Entry 4ZVO (X-ray diffraction, 2.85 A resolution); this record covers chains A and C of the 6 polymer chains in the assembly.

== Chain A ==
Name: Caspase-7
Source organism: Homo sapiens
Notes: EC 3.4.22.60
UniProtKB: P55210 (CASP7_HUMAN); residues 1-198 here = UniProt positions 1-198
Amino-acid sequence (198 residues; numbered 1 to 198; the number before each row is that of its first residue):
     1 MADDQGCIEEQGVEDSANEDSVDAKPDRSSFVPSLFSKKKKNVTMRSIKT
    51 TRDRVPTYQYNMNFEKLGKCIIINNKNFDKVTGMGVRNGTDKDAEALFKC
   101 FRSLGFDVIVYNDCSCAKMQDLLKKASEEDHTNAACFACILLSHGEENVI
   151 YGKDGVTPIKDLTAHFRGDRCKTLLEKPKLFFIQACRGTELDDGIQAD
Disordered / not traced: 1-57, 197-198
Swiss-Prot annotation at these positions:
  - region: K38 to K41 (Exosite), K76 to R87 (Loop L1), R187 to Q196 (Loop L2)
  - active site: H144, C186
  - site: F36, S37 (Cleavage), M45, R46 (Cleavage), S47, I48 (Cleavage), R187 (Involved in allosteric regulation)
  - modified residue: A2 (N-acetylalanine), S30 (Phosphoserine), S37 (Phosphoserine), T173 (Phosphothreonine)
  - mutagenesis: D23 (D23A: Abolished cleavage at the N-terminus, leading to impaired activation and thiol protease activity. In P7-D2A mutant ...), S30 (S30A: Abolished phosphorylation by PAK2; when associated with A-173 and A-239; S30E: Mimics phosphorylation; does not affect thiol protease activity), K38 to K41 (Decreased ability to cleave PARP1 and PTGES3; Decreased ability to cleave PARP1), K39 to K40 (Does not affect ability to cleave PARP1; Decreased ability to cleave PARP1. Decreased RNA-binding), K39 (K39E: Decreased ability to cleave PARP1), T173 (T173A: Abolished phosphorylation by PAK2; when associated with A-30 and A-239), C186 (C186A: Abolished thiol protease activity), R187 (R187K: Does not significantly affect thiol protease catalytic efficiency; R187M/A/G: Reduced thiol protease catalytic efficiency; R187W/N: Strongly reduced thiol protease catalytic efficiency), D192 (D192A: Strongly reduced thiol protease activity), D198 (D198A: Strongly reduced cleavage and activation by initiator caspases. Abolished cleavage and activation by initiator caspases; when associated with A-206. In P7-D2A mutant ...)

== Chain C ==
Name: Caspase-7
Source organism: Homo sapiens
Notes: EC 3.4.22.60
UniProtKB: P55210 (CASP7_HUMAN); residues 301-498 here correspond to UniProt positions 1-198 (UniProt number = residue number - 300)
Amino-acid sequence (198 residues; row label = number of the first residue in the row):
   301 MADDQGCIEEQGVEDSANEDSVDAKPDRSSFVPSLFSKKKKNVTMRSIKT
   351 TRDRVPTYQYNMNFEKLGKCIIINNKNFDKVTGMGVRNGTDKDAEALFKC
   401 FRSLGFDVIVYNDCSCAKMQDLLKKASEEDHTNAACFACILLSHGEENVI
   451 YGKDGVTPIKDLTAHFRGDRCKTLLEKPKLFFIQACRGTELDDGIQAD
Disordered / not traced: 301-356, 497-498
Swiss-Prot annotation at these positions:
  - region: K338 to K341 (Exosite), K376 to R387 (Loop L1), R487 to Q496 (Loop L2)
  - active site: H444, C486
  - site: F336, S337 (Cleavage), M345, R346 (Cleavage), S347, I348 (Cleavage), R487 (Involved in allosteric regulation)
  - modified residue: A302 (N-acetylalanine), S330 (Phosphoserine), S337 (Phosphoserine), T473 (Phosphothreonine)

== How chain A and chain C interact ==
Contacting residue pairs (9; chain A residue first):
  G168(A) with I495(C)
  D169(A) with I495(C)
  K172(A) with I495(C)
  L175(A) with I495(C), hydrophobic
  E190(A) with K460(C), salt bridge
  I195(A) with G468(C); K472(C); L475(C), hydrophobic
  Q196(A) with L475(C)
Interface residues without a listed pair, chain C (7 interface residues in all): D469, Q496

== Summary ==
Chain A and chain C each contribute 7 residues to their interface, with 1 salt bridge. The salt-bridged pair
is E190(A)-K460(C). From UniProt: active-site residues H144(A) and C186(A) and 14 mutagenesis sites on chain
A; active-site residues H444(C) and C486(C) on chain C.
Chain A and chain C are both Caspase-7 (Homo sapiens); the structure, Caspase-7 Variant 4 (V4) with
reprogrammed substrate specificity due to Y230V/W232Y/S234V/Q276D substitutions bound to VEID inhibitor, was
determined by X-ray diffraction together with 4ZVP, 4ZVQ, 4ZVR, 4ZVS, 4ZVT and 4ZVU from the same study.
